PDB entry 1JGP | X-ray diffraction, 7.00 A resolution (low resolution: residue-level contacts below are approximate; hydrogen-bond / salt-bridge calls are withheld) | chains M and Q of the 25 polymer chains in the assembly

# Chain M
Molecule: 30S ribosomal protein S10
Source organism: Thermus thermophilus
UniProtKB: Q5SHN7 (RS10_THET8); aligned to UniProt positions 1-105 over residues 1-105 (the alignment contains insertions or deletions, so no single offset holds)
Amino-acid sequence (105 residues; row label = number of the first residue in the row):
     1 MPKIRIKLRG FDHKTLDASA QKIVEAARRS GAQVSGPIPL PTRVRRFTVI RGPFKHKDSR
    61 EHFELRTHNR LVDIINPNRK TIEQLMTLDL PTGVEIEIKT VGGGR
Not modelled in the structure: 1-2, 101-105

# Chain Q
Molecule: 30S ribosomal protein S14
Source organism: Thermus thermophilus
UniProtKB: Q5SHQ1 (RS14_THET8); aligned to UniProt positions 1-61 over residues 1-61 (the alignment contains insertions or deletions, so no single offset holds)
Amino-acid sequence (61 residues; each row starts with the number of its first residue):
     1 MARKALIEKA KRTPKFKVRA YTRCVRCGRA RSVYRFFGLC RICLRELAHK GQLPGVRKAS
    61 W
Not modelled in the structure: 1

# How chain M and chain Q interact
Residue-residue contacts (6):
  H62(M) - K58(Q)
  H62(M) - A59(Q)
  F63(M) - R57(Q)
  F63(M) - K58(Q)
  E64(M) - R57(Q)
  L65(M) - G55(Q)

# Overview
Chain M and chain Q each contribute 4 residues to their interface.
Chain M is 30S ribosomal protein S10 and chain Q is 30S ribosomal protein S14, both from Thermus thermophilus;
the structure, The Path of Messenger RNA Through the Ribosome. THIS FILE, 1JGP, CONTAINS THE 30S RIBOSOME
SUBUNIT ..., was determined by X-ray diffraction (same publication as 1JGO and 1JGQ).
